Entry 6DFB (X-ray diffraction, 1.66 A resolution); this record covers chains A and D of the 3 polymer chains in the assembly.

== Chain A ==
Molecule: Transcriptional regulator Kaiso
Source organism: Homo sapiens
UniProtKB: Q86T24 (KAISO_HUMAN); residues 471-604 here = UniProt positions 471-604
Sequence (134 residues; row label = number of the first residue in the row):
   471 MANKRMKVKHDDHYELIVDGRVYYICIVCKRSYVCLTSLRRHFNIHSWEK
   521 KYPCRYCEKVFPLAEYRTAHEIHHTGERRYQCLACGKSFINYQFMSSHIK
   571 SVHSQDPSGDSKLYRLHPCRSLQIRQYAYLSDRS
Not modelled in the structure: 471-480, 598-604
Differences from the reference sequence: engineered mutation Ala539 (Lys in Q86T24)
Ion coordination: Zn2+ site 1: Cys496, Cys499, His512, His516; Zn2+ site 2: Cys524, Cys527, His540, His544; Zn2+ site 3: Cys552, Cys555, His568, His573
Swiss-Prot annotation at these positions:
  - zinc finger: Tyr494 to His516 (C2H2-type 1), Tyr522 to His544 (C2H2-type 2), Tyr550 to His573 (C2H2-type 3)
  - motif: Met471 to His480 (Nuclear localization signal)
  - cross-link (Glycyl lysine isopeptide (Lys-Gly)): Lys474 (interchain with G-Cter in SUMO2), Lys479 (interchain with G-Cter in SUMO2), Lys570 (interchain with G-Cter in SUMO2), Lys582 (interchain with G-Cter in SUMO2)
  - mutagenesis: Cys552 (C552R: Abrogates both sequence-specific and methylation-dependent DNA-binding)

== Chain D ==
Molecule: 18-nt DNA strand
Sequence (18 nucleotides; numbered 1 to 18; the number before each row is that of its first residue):
     1 TGCTTCCTGCCAATAACG

== Chain A / chain D interface ==
Residue-residue contacts - 25 pairs, chain A then chain D:
  Arg501(A) - DT8(D)  salt bridge to the phosphate
  Tyr503(A) - DT8(D)  hydrogen bond to the phosphate
  Tyr503(A) - DG9(D)  phosphate contact
  Val504(A) - DG9(D)  hydrogen bond to the phosphate
  Cys505(A) - DG9(D)  hydrogen bond to the phosphate
  Ser508(A) - DT8(D)  sugar contact
  Ser508(A) - DG9(D)  hydrogen bond to the phosphate
  Arg511(A) - DT8(D)  base contact
  Arg511(A) - DG9(D)  hydrogen bond to the base
  Arg511(A) - DC10(D)  base contact
  Ile515(A) - DC7(D)  phosphate contact
  Leu533(A) - DT8(D)  base contact
  Glu535(A) - DC7(D)  base contact
  Glu535(A) - DT8(D)  base contact
  Tyr536(A) - DC6(D)  sugar contact
  Tyr536(A) - DC7(D)  hydrogen bond to the phosphate
  His543(A) - DT5(D)  salt bridge to the phosphate
  Asn561(A) - DT5(D)  base contact
  Gln563(A) - DT5(D)  base contact
  Gln563(A) - DC6(D)  base contact
  Phe564(A) - DT4(D)  phosphate contact
  Arg595(A) - DA13(D)  phosphate contact
  Arg595(A) - DT14(D)  phosphate contact
  Gln596(A) - DA13(D)  sugar contact
  Tyr597(A) - DA13(D)  phosphate contact
Also at the interface, not in a pair above, chain A (20 interface residues in all): Ser502, Thr507, His512
Also at the interface, not in a pair above, chain D (12 interface residues in all): DC3, DC11, DA12

== In short ==
20 residues of chain A face 12 of chain D across their interface, with 6 hydrogen bonds and 2 salt bridges.
Among the polar pairs are Arg511(A)-DG9(D), Tyr503(A)-DT8(D) and Val504(A)-DG9(D). From UniProt: one
mutagenesis site on chain A.
Here chain A is Transcriptional regulator Kaiso (Homo sapiens) and chain D is an 18-nt DNA strand. Entry 6DFB
(Kaiso (ZBTB33) K539A zinc finger DNA binding domain in complex with the specific Kaiso binding sequence ...)
was determined by X-ray diffraction together with 6DF5, 6DF8, 6DF9, 6DFA, 6DFC and 6V8U from the same study.
